PDB entry 8GPY | X-ray diffraction, 2.51 A resolution | chains A and E

Chain A:
Molecule: Spike protein S1
Source organism: Severe acute respiratory syndrome coronavirus 2
UniProt: P0DTC2 (SPIKE_SARS2); residue numbers follow UniProt; this construct covers 333-530
Chain sequence (201 residues; each row starts with the number of its first residue):
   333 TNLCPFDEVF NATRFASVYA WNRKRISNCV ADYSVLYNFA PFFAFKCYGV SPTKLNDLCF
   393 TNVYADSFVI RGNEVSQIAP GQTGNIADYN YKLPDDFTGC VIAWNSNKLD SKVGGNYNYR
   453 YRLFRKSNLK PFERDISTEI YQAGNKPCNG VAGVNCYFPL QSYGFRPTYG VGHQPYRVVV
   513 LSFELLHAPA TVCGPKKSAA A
Not modelled in the structure: 333-335, 527-533
Construct notes: variant D339 (Gly in P0DTC2), F371 (Ser in P0DTC2), P373 (Ser in P0DTC2), F375 (Ser in P0DTC2), A376 (Thr in P0DTC2), N405 (Asp in P0DTC2), S408 (Arg in P0DTC2), N417 (Lys in P0DTC2), K440 (Asn in P0DTC2), R452 (Leu in P0DTC2), N477 (Ser in P0DTC2), K478 (Thr in P0DTC2), A484 (Glu in P0DTC2), V486 (Phe in P0DTC2), R498 (Gln in P0DTC2), Y501 (Asn in P0DTC2), H505 (Tyr in P0DTC2); expression tag (531-533)
Cystine bridges: C336-C361, C379-C432, C480-C488
Curated features (UniProtKB/Swiss-Prot):
  - region: N448 to Y451, Y453 to F456 (Immunodominant HLA epitope recognized by the CD8+)
  - glycosylation: N343 (N-linked (GlcNAc...) (complex) asparagine)
  - natural variant: D339 (G339D: In strain: Omicron/BA.1, Omicron/BA.2 and 4 more; this construct carries the variant), R346 (R346K: In strain: Mu/B.1.621; R346T: In strain: Omicron/BQ.1.1, Omicron/XBB.1.5 and 1 more), L368 (L368I: In strain: Omicron/XBB.1.5, Omicron/EG.5.1), F371 (S371F: In strain: Omicron/BA.2, Omicron/BA.2.12.1 and 6 more; this construct carries the variant), P373 (S373P: In strain: Omicron/BA.1, Omicron/BA.2 and 7 more; this construct carries the variant), F375 (S375F: In strain: Omicron/BA.1, Omicron/BA.2 and 7 more; this construct carries the variant), A376 (T376A: In strain: Omicron/BA.2, Omicron/BA.2.12.1 and 5 more; this construct carries the variant), N405 (D405N: In strain: Omicron/BA.2, Omicron/BA.2.12.1 and 6 more; this construct carries the variant), S408 (R408S: In strain: Omicron/BA.2, Omicron/BA.2.12.1 and 6 more; this construct carries the variant), N417 (K417N: In strain: Beta/B.1.351, Omicron/BA.1 and 8 more; this construct carries the variant), K440 (N440K: In strain: Omicron/BA.1, Omicron/BA.2 and 7 more; this construct carries the variant), K444 (K444T: In strain: Omicron/BQ.1.1), 16 further natural variant entries in UniProt
  - mutagenesis: N343 (N343Q: Reduced viral infectivity), Y453 (Y453F: Decreased HLA binding to NF9 epitope. Increased binding affinity to human ACE2), A475 (A475V: Increased resistance to neutralizing antibodies), V483 (V483A: Increased resistance to neutralizing antibodies), F490 (F490L: Increased resistance to neutralizing antibodies and human covalescent sera neutralization), Q493 (Q493N: Reduced host ACE2-binding affinity in vitro; Q493Y: Reduced host ACE2-binding affinity in vitro), H519 (H519P: Increased resistance to human covalescent sera neutralization)

Chain E:
Molecule: scFv
Source organism: Homo sapiens
Notes: antibody fragment or engineered binder
Chain sequence (232 residues; row label = number of the first residue in the row):
     1 EVRLLESGGG LVQPGGSLRL SCAASGFTFN DYAMSWVRQA PGEGLEWVST ISYSGGSTYY
    61 ADSVKGRFTI SRDNSKNMLY LQMNSLRAED TALYYCANGV ATADWYFDLW GRGTLVTVSS
   121 QSALTQPRSV SGSPGQSVTI SCTGTSSDVG GYNYVSWFQH HPGKAPKLMI YDVTDRPSGV
   181 PDRFSGSKSG NTASLTISGL QAEDAADYYC CSYAGTYTVF GGGTKLTVLA AA
Not modelled in the structure: 120, 232
Cystine bridges: C22-C96, C142-C210

Interface between chain A and chain E:
Contacting residue pairs - 28 pairs, chain A then chain E:
  R346(A) with D31(E), salt bridge
  N439(A) with W105(E); Y154(E), hydrogen bond
  K440(A) with T102(E); A103(E); D172(E)
  S443(A) with D104(E); W105(E)
  K444(A) with D31(E), hydrogen bond (side chain-backbone); Y32(E); Y53(E); D104(E)
  V445(A) with A33(E), hydrophobic; Y59(E); D104(E), hydrogen bond (backbone-side chain); W105(E), hydrophobic; Y213(E)
  G446(A) with S57(E); Y59(E)
  G447(A) with Y53(E)
  N448(A) with Y53(E)
  Y449(A) with Y53(E), hydrogen bond (backbone-side chain)
  N450(A) with Y53(E)
  P499(A) with W105(E), hydrophobic; Y154(E), hydrogen bond (backbone-side chain); Y213(E), hydrophobic
  T500(A) with Y152(E); G215(E)
Other interface residues (no listed pair), chain E (17 interface residues in all): T50, S52
Interface features reported in the paper:
  - epitope / paratope residues, chain A: R346(A), S443(A)

In short:
13 residues of chain A and 17 residues of chain E are in contact; the contacts include 5 hydrogen bonds and 1
salt bridge. Polar contacts include R346(A)-D31(E), N439(A)-Y154(E) and K444(A)-D31(E). Curated annotation
(UniProt) lists 7 mutagenesis sites on chain A. The paper reports epitope/paratope residues R346(A) and
S443(A).
Here chain A is Spike protein S1 (Severe acute respiratory syndrome coronavirus 2) and chain E is scFv (Homo
sapiens). Entry 8GPY (Crystal structure of Omicron BA.4/5 RBD in complex with a neutralizing antibody scFv)
was determined by X-ray diffraction together with 7YVE, 7YVF, 7YVK, 7YVL and 8GOU from the same study.
